9IKZ - chains B and E of the 9 polymer chains in the assembly; structure by electron microscopy, 3.14 A resolution.

# Chain B
Protein: Non-structural protein 8
Source organism: Severe acute respiratory syndrome coronavirus 2
UniProt: P0DTD1 (R1AB_SARS2); residues 6-192 here correspond to UniProt positions 3948-4134 (UniProt number = residue number + 3942)
Chain sequence (187 residues; each row starts with the number of its first residue):
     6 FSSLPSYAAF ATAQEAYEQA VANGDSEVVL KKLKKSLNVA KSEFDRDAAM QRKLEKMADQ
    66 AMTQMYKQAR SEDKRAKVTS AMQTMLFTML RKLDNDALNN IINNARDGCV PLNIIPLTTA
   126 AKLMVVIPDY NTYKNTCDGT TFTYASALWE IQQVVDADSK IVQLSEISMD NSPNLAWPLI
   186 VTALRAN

# Chain E
Protein: Helicase nsp13
Source organism: Severe acute respiratory syndrome coronavirus 2
Notes: EC 3.6.4.12, 3.6.4.13
UniProt: P0DTD1 (R1AB_SARS2); residues 1-593 here correspond to UniProt positions 5325-5917 (UniProt number = residue number + 5324)
Chain sequence (593 residues; each row starts with the number of its first residue):
     1 AVGACVLCNS QTSLRCGACI RRPFLCCKCC YDHVISTSHK LVLSVNPYVC NAPGCDVTDV
    61 TQLYLGGMSY YCKSHKPPIS FPLCANGQVF GLYKNTCVGS DNVTDFNAIA TCDWTNAGDY
   121 ILANTCTERL KLFAAETLKA TEETFKLSYG IATVREVLSD RELHLSWEVG KPRPPLNRNY
   181 VFTGYRVTKN SKVQIGEYTF EKGDYGDAVV YRGTTTYKLN VGDYFVLTSH TVMPLSAPTL
   241 VPQEHYVRIT GLYPTLNISD EFSSNVANYQ KVGMQKYSTL QGPPGTGKSH FAIGLALYYP
   301 SARIVYTACS HAAVDALCEK ALKYLPIDKC SRIIPARARV ECFDKFKVNS TLEQYVFCTV
   361 NALPETTADI VVFDEISMAT NYDLSVVNAR LRAKHYVYIG DPAQLPAPRT LLTKGTLEPE
   421 YFNSVCRLMK TIGPDMFLGT CRRCPAEIVD TVSALVYDNK LKAHKDKSAQ CFKMFYKGVI
   481 THDVSSAINR PQIGVVREFL TRNPAWRKAV FISPYNSQNA VASKILGLPT QTVDSSQGSE
   541 YDYVIFTQTT ETAHSCNVNR FNVAITRAKV GILCIMSDRD LYDKLQFTSL EIP
Not modelled in the structure: 204-207, 337-339
Disulfide bonds: C50-C72
Ion coordination: Zn2+ site 1 near C8 (its only coordinating residue here); Zn2+ site 2 near C16 (its only coordinating residue here); Zn2+ site 3 near C55 (its only coordinating residue here)
UniProt features mapped onto this chain:
  - binding site (Zn(2+)): C5, C8, C16, C19, C26, C29, H33, H39, C50, C55, C72, H75
  - binding site (a ribonucleoside 5'-triphosphate): G282 to S289

# Interface between chain B and chain E
Residue-residue contacts - 19 pairs, chain B then chain E:
  M55(B) with P78(E); I79(E), hydrophobic
  L59(B) with I79(E); S80(E)
  M62(B) with G67(E)
  A63(B) with F81(E), hydrophobic
  Q65(B) with M68(E)
  A66(B) with F90(E), hydrophobic
  M67(B) with F90(E), hydrophobic; G91(E); L92(E), hydrophobic; K94(E)
  Q69(B) with M68(E)
  M70(B) with V45(E), hydrophobic; L92(E), hydrophobic
  Y71(B) with L92(E), hydrophobic; Y93(E), hydrogen bond (side chain-backbone)
  Q73(B) with V45(E); N46(E), hydrogen bond
Also at the interface, not in a pair above, chain B (13 interface residues in all): A74, E77
Also at the interface, not in a pair above, chain E (16 interface residues in all): S44, Y48, Y70

# Overview
Chain B and chain E form an interface of 13 and 16 residues respectively, with 2 hydrogen bonds. Polar
contacts include Y71(B)-Y93(E) and Q73(B)-N46(E). Curated annotation (UniProt) lists 12 Zn2+-binding residues
and 8 ribonucleoside 5'-triphosphate-binding residues on chain E.
Here chain B is Non-structural protein 8 and chain E is Helicase nsp13, both from Severe acute respiratory
syndrome coronavirus 2. Entry 9IKZ (SARS-CoV-2 E-RTC bound to pRNA-nsp9 and GDP-BeF3-) was determined by
electron microscopy.
